PDB entry 8CEO | electron microscopy, 3.60 A resolution | chains T and r of the 54 polymer chains in the assembly

[Chain T]
Molecule: Template DNA
Sequence (209 nucleotides; numbered -135 to 73; the number before each row is that of its first residue; numbers below 1 keep their minus sign (DA-135 is residue -135)):
  -135 ATCGATGTAT ATATCTGACA CGTGCCTGGA GACTAGGGAG TAATCCCCTT GGCGGTTAAA
   -75 ACGCGGGGGA CAGCGCGTAC GTGCGTTTAA GCGGTGCTAG AGCTGTCTAC GACCAACACA
   -15 GCGCAGAAGA GCTATGATAT TTTTATGTAT GTACAACACA CATCGGAGGT GAATCGAACG
    45 TTCCATAGCT ATTATATACA CAGCGTGCT

[Chain r]
Protein: Histone H3.2
Source organism: Xenopus laevis
UniProt: P84233 (H32_XENLA); residues 1-135 here correspond to UniProt positions 2-136 (UniProt number = residue number + 1)
Amino-acid sequence (135 residues; each row starts with the number of its first residue):
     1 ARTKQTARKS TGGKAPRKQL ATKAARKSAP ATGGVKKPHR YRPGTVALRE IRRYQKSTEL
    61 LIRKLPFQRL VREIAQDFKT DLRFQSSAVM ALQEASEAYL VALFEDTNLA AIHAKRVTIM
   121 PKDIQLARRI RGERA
Not modelled in the structure: 1-37, 135
Differences from the reference sequence: conflict Ala102 (Gly103 in P84233); engineered mutation Ala110 (Cys111 in P84233)
UniProt features mapped onto this chain:
  - modified residue: Arg2 (Asymmetric dimethylarginine), Thr3 (Phosphothreonine), Lys4 (Allysine), Gln5 (5-glutamyl dopamine), Thr6 (Phosphothreonine), Arg8 (Citrulline), Lys9 (N6,N6,N6-trimethyllysine), Ser10 (ADP-ribosylserine), Thr11 (Phosphothreonine), Lys14 (N6-(2-hydroxyisobutyryl)lysine), Arg17 (Asymmetric dimethylarginine), Lys18 (N6-(2-hydroxyisobutyryl)lysine), Lys23 (N6-(2-hydroxyisobutyryl)lysine), Arg26 (Citrulline), Lys27 (N6,N6,N6-trimethyllysine), Ser28 (ADP-ribosylserine), Lys36 (N6,N6,N6-trimethyllysine), Lys37 (N6-methyllysine), Tyr41 (Phosphotyrosine), Lys56 (N6,N6,N6-trimethyllysine) and 8 more in UniProt

[How chain T and chain r interact]
Residue-residue contacts (21):
  DT-130(T) with Tyr41(r), sugar contact
  DG-129(T) with Arg49(r), sugar contact
  DG-55(T) with Arg40(r), base contact
  DT-54(T) with Arg40(r), hydrogen bond to the base; Pro43(r), sugar contact; Gly44(r), hydrogen bond to the phosphate; Thr45(r), phosphate contact; Val46(r), hydrogen bond to the phosphate; Ala47(r), hydrogen bond to the phosphate
  DG-53(T) with Arg40(r), hydrogen bond to the sugar; Tyr41(r), hydrogen bond to the phosphate; Val46(r), phosphate contact
  DA-46(T) with Arg63(r), phosphate contact; Leu65(r), phosphate contact; Pro66(r), phosphate contact; Arg69(r), salt bridge to the phosphate
  DG-45(T) with Arg63(r), phosphate contact; Lys64(r), hydrogen bond to the phosphate; Leu65(r), hydrogen bond to the phosphate
  DA-37(T) with Arg83(r), sugar contact
  DG-36(T) with Arg83(r), sugar contact
Also at the interface, not in a pair above, chain T (11 interface residues in all): DC-65, DC-56
Also at the interface, not in a pair above, chain r (19 interface residues in all): Arg42, Asp81, Lys115, Thr118, Met120

[Overview]
11 residues of chain T face 19 of chain r across their interface, with 8 hydrogen bonds and 1 salt bridge.
Among the polar pairs are DT-54(T)-Arg40(r), DG-53(T)-Arg40(r) and DT-54(T)-Gly44(r).
Here chain T is Template DNA and chain r is Histone H3.2 (Xenopus laevis). Entry 8CEO (Yeast RNA polymerase II
transcription pre-initiation complex with core Mediator and the +1 nucleosome) was determined by electron
microscopy (same publication as 8CEN).
